7TFB - chains J and K of the 28 polymer chains in the assembly; structure by electron microscopy, 2.28 A resolution.

Chain J (and K):
Molecule: Glutamine synthetase
Organism: Paenibacillus polymyxa
Notes: EC 6.3.1.2; chain K of this document is another copy of the same molecule, construct and numbering; everything in this record applies to it too
Reference sequence: A0A0F0G8G2 (A0A0F0G8G2_PAEPO); residues 1-442 here = UniProt positions 1-442
Chain sequence (462 residues; numbered -19 to 442; the number before each row is that of its first residue; numbers below 1 keep their minus sign (Met-19 is residue -19)):
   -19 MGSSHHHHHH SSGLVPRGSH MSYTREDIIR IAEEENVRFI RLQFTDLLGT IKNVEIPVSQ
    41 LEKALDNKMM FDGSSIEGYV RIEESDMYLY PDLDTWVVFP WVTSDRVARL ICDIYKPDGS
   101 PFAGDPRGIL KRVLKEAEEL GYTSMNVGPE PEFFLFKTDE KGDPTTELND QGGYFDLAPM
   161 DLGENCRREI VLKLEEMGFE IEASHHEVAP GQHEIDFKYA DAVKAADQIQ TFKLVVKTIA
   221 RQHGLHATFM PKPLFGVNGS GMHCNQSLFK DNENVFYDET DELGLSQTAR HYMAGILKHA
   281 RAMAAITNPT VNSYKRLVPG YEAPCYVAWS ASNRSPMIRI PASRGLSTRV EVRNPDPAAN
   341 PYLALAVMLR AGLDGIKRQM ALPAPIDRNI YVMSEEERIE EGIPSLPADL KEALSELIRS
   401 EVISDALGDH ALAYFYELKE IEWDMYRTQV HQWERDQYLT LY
Not modelled in the structure: -19 to 1
Sequence notes: initiating methionine (-19); expression tag (-18 to 0)
Bound ions: Mg2+ site 1: Glu130, Glu331; Mg2+ site 2: Glu132, Glu194
Residues lining bound ligands: glutamine (GLN): Glu132, Tyr154, Glu187, Val188, Gln192, Asn238, Gly239, Ser240, Gly241, His243, Arg296, Tyr301, Glu302, Ala303, Arg333
What the authors report for this chain:
  - catalytic residues: Asp52, Glu302 (proposed by the authors, not directly observed)

Interface between chain J and chain K:
Pairs across the interface - 48 pairs, chain J then chain K:
  Tyr154(J) - Lys32(K)  hydrogen bond (backbone-side chain)
  Tyr154(J) - Asp52(K)  hydrogen bond
  Tyr154(J) - Arg61(K)
  Phe155(J) - Lys32(K)
  Phe155(J) - Asn33(K)  hydrogen bond (backbone-backbone)
  Phe155(J) - Val34(K)  hydrophobic
  Phe155(J) - Asp52(K)
  Phe155(J) - Ser55(K)
  Asp156(J) - Lys32(K)
  Asp156(J) - Asn33(K)
  Leu157(J) - Arg21(K)
  Leu157(J) - Gln23(K)
  Leu157(J) - Ile31(K)
  Leu157(J) - Asn33(K)
  Pro159(J) - Arg21(K)
  Arg167(J) - Glu35(K)
  Arg168(J) - Phe19(K)
  Arg168(J) - Glu35(K)
  Arg168(J) - Asp85(K)
  Arg168(J) - Val87(K)
  Val171(J) - Phe19(K)  hydrophobic
  Leu172(J) - Arg18(K)
  Leu172(J) - Phe19(K)  hydrophobic
  Glu175(J) - Pro37(K)
  Glu175(J) - Ser39(K)
  Ile181(J) - Pro37(K)
  Ile181(J) - Gln40(K)
  Glu182(J) - Ile36(K)
  Glu182(J) - Pro37(K)
  Glu182(J) - Gln40(K)
  Glu182(J) - Lys43(K)  salt bridge
  Glu182(J) - Met49(K)
  Ala183(J) - Val34(K)  hydrophobic
  Ala183(J) - Glu35(K)
  Ala183(J) - Met49(K)  hydrophobic
  Ser184(J) - Val34(K)
  Ser184(J) - Glu35(K)  hydrogen bond (backbone-backbone)
  Lys198(J) - Gln40(K)  hydrogen bond
  Lys198(J) - Lys43(K)
  Glu302(J) - Arg61(K)  salt bridge
  Asn313(J) - Glu63(K)
  Arg314(J) - Arg61(K)  hydrogen bond (side chain-backbone)
  Arg314(J) - Ile62(K)  hydrogen bond (side chain-backbone)
  Arg319(J) - Glu64(K)  salt bridge
  Arg319(J) - Asp66(K)  salt bridge
  Pro321(J) - Asp66(K)
  Ala322(J) - Asp66(K)  hydrogen bond (backbone-side chain)
  Ala322(J) - Pro97(K)  hydrophobic
Also at the interface, not in a pair above, chain J (25 interface residues in all): Met160, His185, Val188, Ser323
Also at the interface, not in a pair above, chain K (32 interface residues in all): Phe24, Met50, Phe51, Ser65, Trp81, Leu214, Arg221

Overview:
Chain J and chain K form an interface of 25 and 32 residues respectively, with 8 hydrogen bonds and 4 salt
bridges. Among the polar pairs are Glu182(J)-Lys43(K), Glu302(J)-Arg61(K) and Arg319(J)-Glu64(K). Bound to
chain J: glutamine. The Mg2+ site 1 is built by Glu130(J) and Glu331(J). From the paper: catalytic residues
Asp52(J) and Glu302(J).
Both chains are Glutamine synthetase (Paenibacillus polymyxa). Entry 7TFB (P. polymyxa GS(14)-Q-GlnR peptide)
was determined by electron microscopy (same publication as 7TEA, 7TEC, 7TF6, 7TF9, 7TFA and 7TFC).
